5W3O - chains B and C of the 5 polymer chains in the assembly; structure by electron microscopy, 3.01 A resolution.

# Chain B
Name: viral protein 3
From: Human rhinovirus 14
UniProt: P03303 (POLG_HRV14); residues 1-236 here correspond to UniProt positions 332-567 (UniProt number = residue number + 331)
Sequence (236 residues; numbered 1 to 236; the number before each row is that of its first residue):
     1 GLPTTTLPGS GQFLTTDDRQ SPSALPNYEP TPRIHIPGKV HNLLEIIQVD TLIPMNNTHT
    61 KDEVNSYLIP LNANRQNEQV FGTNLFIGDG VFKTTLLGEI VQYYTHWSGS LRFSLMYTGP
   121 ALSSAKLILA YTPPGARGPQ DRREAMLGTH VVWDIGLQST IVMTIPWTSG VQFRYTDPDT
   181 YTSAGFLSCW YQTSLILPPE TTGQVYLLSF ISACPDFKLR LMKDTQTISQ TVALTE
Not modelled in the structure: 1-2, 172-181, 228-236
Curated features (UniProtKB/Swiss-Prot):
  - region: Ala233 to Glu236 (Amphipathic alpha-helix)

# Chain C
Name: viral protein 2
From: Human rhinovirus 14
UniProt: P03303 (POLG_HRV14); residues 1-262 here correspond to UniProt positions 70-331 (UniProt number = residue number + 69)
Sequence (262 residues; numbered 1 to 262; the number before each row is that of its first residue):
     1 SPNVEACGYS DRVQQITLGN STITTQEAAN AVVCYAEWPE YLPDVDASDV NKTSKPDTSV
    61 CRFYTLDSKT WTTGSKGWCW KLPDALKDMG VFGQNMFFHS LGRSGYTVHV QCNATKFHSG
   121 CLLVVVIPEH QLASHEGGNV SVKYTFTHPG ERGIDLSSAN EVGGPVKDVI YNMNGTLLGN
   181 LLIFPHQFIN LRTNNTATIV IPYINSVPID SMTRHNNVSL MVIPIAPLTV PTGATPSLPI
   241 TVTIAPMCTE FSGIRSKSIV PQ
Not modelled in the structure: 1-12, 43-56, 261-262
Curated features (UniProtKB/Swiss-Prot):
  - site: Gln262 (Cleavage)

# How chain B and chain C interact
Residue-residue contacts (64; chain B residue first):
  Ile34(B) with Asn205(C); Ser206(C); Val207(C); Pro208(C)
  His35(B) with Glu37(C)
  Ile36(B) with Asn205(C); Ser206(C)
  Pro37(B) with Glu37(C); Tyr203(C); Ile204(C), hydrophobic
  Gly38(B) with Tyr35(C)
  Ile46(B) with Ile183(C)
  Val49(B) with Leu182(C); Ile183(C), hydrophobic
  Asp50(B) with Leu182(C)
  Thr51(B) with Gly179(C); Asn180(C)
  Leu52(B) with Gly179(C), hydrogen bond (backbone-backbone); Ile225(C), hydrophobic
  Asp62(B) with Ile170(C); Tyr171(C), hydrogen bond
  Glu63(B) with Ile170(C)
  Val64(B) with Leu178(C), hydrophobic; Ile225(C)
  Tyr67(B) with Ile170(C), hydrophobic; Leu177(C); Leu178(C); Gly179(C), hydrogen bond (side chain-backbone)
  Leu68(B) with Ile225(C); Ala226(C), hydrophobic; Pro227(C)
  Thr94(B) with Leu177(C); Asn180(C), hydrogen bond (backbone-side chain)
  Thr95(B) with Asn180(C)
  Leu96(B) with Asn180(C), hydrogen bond (backbone-side chain); Ile183(C), hydrophobic
  Met116(B) with Cys121(C), hydrophobic; Phe188(C), hydrophobic; Asn190(C)
  Tyr117(B) with Asn190(C), hydrogen bond (backbone-side chain); Arg192(C)
  Thr118(B) with Ser119(C); Gly120(C), hydrogen bond (backbone-backbone); Cys121(C); Asn190(C); Ala226(C)
  Gly119(B) with Ser119(C); Arg192(C)
  Pro120(B) with Ser119(C); Arg192(C)
  Ala121(B) with Arg192(C)
  Leu122(B) with Lys116(C); Phe117(C), hydrophobic
  Ile155(B) with Arg192(C), hydrogen bond (backbone-side chain)
  Gly156(B) with Arg192(C), hydrogen bond (backbone-side chain)
  Ser159(B) with Asn190(C); Arg192(C); Thr193(C), hydrogen bond
  Glu200(B) with Thr232(C), hydrogen bond (backbone-backbone)
  Thr201(B) with Pro231(C)
  Tyr206(B) with Pro227(C)
  Leu208(B) with Ile225(C), hydrophobic
  Phe210(B) with Leu182(C), hydrophobic; Phe188(C), hydrophobic
Interface residues without a listed pair, chain B (35 interface residues in all): Ser123, Leu157
Interface residues without a listed pair, chain C (34 interface residues in all): His118, Pro202, Pro224, Val230

# Summary
35 residues of chain B and 34 residues of chain C are in contact, with 11 hydrogen bonds. Polar contacts
include Asp62(B)-Tyr171(C), Tyr67(B)-Gly179(C) and Thr94(B)-Asn180(C).
Here chain B is viral protein 3 and chain C is viral protein 2, both from Human rhinovirus 14. Entry 5W3O
(CryoEM structure of rhinovirus B14 in complex with C5 Fab (33 degrees Celsius, molar ratio 1:3 ...) was
determined by electron microscopy, deposited together with 5W3E, 5W3L and 5W3M.
